7TKC - chains 0 and 9 of the 27 polymer chains in the assembly; structure by electron microscopy, 5.80 A resolution (low resolution: residue-level contacts below are approximate; hydrogen-bond / salt-bridge calls are withheld).

Chain 0 (and 9):
Name: ATP synthase subunit 9, mitochondrial
From: Saccharomyces cerevisiae
Notes: chain 9 of this document is another copy of the same molecule, construct and numbering; everything in this record applies to it too
Reference sequence: P61829 (ATP9_YEAST); residue numbers follow UniProt; this construct covers 1-76
Chain sequence (76 residues; each row starts with the number of its first residue):
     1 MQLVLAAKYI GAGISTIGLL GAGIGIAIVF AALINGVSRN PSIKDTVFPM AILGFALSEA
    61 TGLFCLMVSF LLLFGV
Not modelled in the structure: 76 (chain 9: 1, 76)
Swiss-Prot annotation at these positions:
  - site: E59 (Reversibly protonated during proton transport)
  - modified residue: M1 (N-formylmethionine)
  - natural variant: T46 (T46L: In strain: DS400/A3 and KL14-4A), L53 (L53F: In strain: DS400/A3, DS401 and 1 more), L57 (L57V: In oligomycin-resistant mutant and cross-resistance to venturicidin), C65 (C65S: In oligomycin-resistant mutant)

Chain 0 / chain 9 interface:
Pairs across the interface - 9 pairs, chain 0 then chain 9:
  Y9(0) - A7(9)
  Y9(0) - G11(9)
  I10(0) - A7(9)
  I10(0) - G11(9)
  G13(0) - G11(9)
  G13(0) - I14(9)
  G13(0) - S15(9)
  L20(0) - G18(9)
  L20(0) - G21(9)
Also at the interface, not in a pair above, chain 0 (10 interface residues in all): A6, T16, G23, I24, A27, I34
Also at the interface, not in a pair above, chain 9 (10 interface residues in all): L3, G25, G36, S58

Overview:
The chain 0/chain 9 interface involves 10 residues from each chain.
Both chains are ATP synthase subunit 9, mitochondrial (Saccharomyces cerevisiae). Entry 7TKC (Yeast ATP
synthase State 1catalytic(g) with 10 mM ATP backbone model) was determined by electron microscopy together
with 7TJS, 7TJT, 7TJU, 7TJV, 7TJW, 7TJX and 30 further entries from the same study.
